Entry 6EXN (electron microscopy, 3.70 A resolution); this record covers chains I and M of the 46 polymer chains in the assembly.

# Chain I
Molecule: Intron lariat: UBC4 RNA
Source organism: Saccharomyces cerevisiae S288c
Sequence (95 nucleotides; each row starts with the number of its first residue):
     1 GUAUGUCUAAAGUUAUGGCCACGUUUCAAAUGCGUGCUUUUUUUUUAAAA
    51 CUUAUGCUCUUAUUUACUAACAAAAUCAACAUGCUAUUGAACUAG
Disordered / not traced: 17-55, 74-90

# Chain M
Molecule: Pre-mRNA-splicing factor CWC2
Source organism: Saccharomyces cerevisiae (strain ATCC 204508 / S288c)
UniProt: Q12046 (CWC2_YEAST); residues 1-339 here = UniProt positions 1-339
Amino-acid sequence (339 residues; row label = number of the first residue in the row):
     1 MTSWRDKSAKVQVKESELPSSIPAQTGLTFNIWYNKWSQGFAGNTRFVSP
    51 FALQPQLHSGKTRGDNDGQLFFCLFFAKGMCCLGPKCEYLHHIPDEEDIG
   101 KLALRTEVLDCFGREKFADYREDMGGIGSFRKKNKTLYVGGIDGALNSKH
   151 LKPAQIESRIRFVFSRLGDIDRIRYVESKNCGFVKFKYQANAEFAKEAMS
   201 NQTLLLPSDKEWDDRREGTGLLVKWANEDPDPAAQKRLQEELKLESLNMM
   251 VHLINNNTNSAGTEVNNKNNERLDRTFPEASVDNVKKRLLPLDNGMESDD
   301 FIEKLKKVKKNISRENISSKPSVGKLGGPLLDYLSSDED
Disordered / not traced: 1-2, 258-339
Swiss-Prot annotation at these positions:
  - zinc finger: Asp67 to Pro94 (C3H1-type)
  - modified residue (Phosphoserine): Ser335, Ser336
  - mutagenesis: Cys73 (C73Y: Inhibits cell growth), Gly79 (G79D: No effect. Synthetic lethal when associated with CLF1 lacking a TPR domain), Cys87 (C87H: Inhibits cell growth), Phe186 (F186D: Inhibits cell growth)

# Chain I / chain M interface
Residue-residue contacts (32; chain I residue first):
  A10(I) - Phe41(M)  base contact
  A10(I) - Asn44(M)  hydrogen bond to the base
  A11(I) - Asn44(M)  base contact
  A11(I) - Arg46(M)  hydrogen bond to the base
  A11(I) - Leu222(M)  phosphate contact
  G12(I) - Tyr138(M)  hydrogen bond to the phosphate
  G12(I) - Gly140(M)  phosphate contact
  G12(I) - Gly141(M)  hydrogen bond to the phosphate
  G12(I) - Ser178(M)  hydrogen bond to the base
  G12(I) - Lys179(M)  hydrogen bond to the sugar
  G12(I) - Asn180(M)  hydrogen bond to the base
  G12(I) - Leu222(M)  phosphate contact
  U13(I) - Asp123(M)  base contact
  U13(I) - Met124(M)  base contact
  U13(I) - Tyr138(M)  stacking on the base
  U13(I) - Lys179(M)  sugar contact
  U13(I) - Phe183(M)  base contact
  U13(I) - Trp225(M)  base contact
  U13(I) - Ala226(M)  base contact
  U13(I) - Asn227(M)  hydrogen bond to the base
  U14(I) - Thr136(M)  base contact
  U14(I) - Arg174(M)  hydrogen bond to the phosphate
  U14(I) - Lys179(M)  sugar contact
  U14(I) - Phe183(M)  stacking on the base
  U14(I) - Asn227(M)  base contact
  U14(I) - Glu228(M)  base contact
  U14(I) - Asp229(M)  hydrogen bond to the sugar
  U14(I) - Pro230(M)  phosphate contact
  U14(I) - Asp231(M)  sugar contact
  A15(I) - Arg174(M)  salt bridge to the phosphate
  A15(I) - Pro230(M)  base contact
  A15(I) - Asp231(M)  sugar contact
Also at the interface, not in a pair above, chain M (25 interface residues in all): Val176, Thr219, Lys224

# In short
The interface between chain I and chain M involves 6 residues on one side and 25 on the other; the contacts
include 10 hydrogen bonds, 1 salt bridge and 2 aromatic stacking contacts. Among the polar pairs are
A10(I)-Asn44(M), A11(I)-Arg46(M) and G12(I)-Ser178(M).
Here chain I is Intron lariat: UBC4 RNA (Saccharomyces cerevisiae S288c) and chain M is Pre-mRNA-splicing
factor CWC2 (Saccharomyces cerevisiae (strain ATCC 204508 / S288c)). Entry 6EXN (Post-catalytic P complex
spliceosome with 3' splice site docked) was determined by electron microscopy.
